4IE2 - chains A and B of the 3 polymer chains in the assembly; structure by X-ray diffraction, 2.21 A resolution.

== Chain A (and B) ==
Name: Arginase-2, mitochondrial
Organism: Homo sapiens
Notes: EC 3.5.3.1; chain B of this document is another copy of the same molecule, construct and numbering; everything in this record applies to it too
Reference sequence: P78540 (ARGI2_HUMAN); residue numbers follow UniProt; this construct covers 24-329
Sequence (306 residues; each row starts with the number of its first residue):
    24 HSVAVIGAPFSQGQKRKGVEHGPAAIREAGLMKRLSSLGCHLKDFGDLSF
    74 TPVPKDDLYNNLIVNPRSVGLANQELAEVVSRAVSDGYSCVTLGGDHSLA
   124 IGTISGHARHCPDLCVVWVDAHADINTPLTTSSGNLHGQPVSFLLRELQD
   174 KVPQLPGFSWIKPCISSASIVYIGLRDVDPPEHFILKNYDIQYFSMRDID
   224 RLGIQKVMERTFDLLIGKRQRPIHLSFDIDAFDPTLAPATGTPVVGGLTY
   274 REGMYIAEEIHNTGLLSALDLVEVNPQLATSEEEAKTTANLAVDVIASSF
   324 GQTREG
Metal / ion sites: Mn2+ site 1: His120, Asp143, Asp147, Asp251 (together with 1EC); Mn2+ site 2: Asp143, His145, Asp251, Asp253 (together with 1EC)
Small-molecule neighbours:
  - 1EC ([(5R)-5-amino-5-carboxy-8-hydroxyoctyl](trihydroxy)borate(1-)): His120, Asp143, His145, Asp147, Asn149, Thr154, Ser155, Ser156, Asn158, His160, Gly161, Asp202, Glu205, Asp251, Asp253, Thr265, Glu296
  - benzamidine (BEN): Asn83, Asn84, Leu85
UniProt features mapped onto this chain:
  - binding site (Mn(2+)): His120, Asp143, His145, Asp147, Asp251, Asp253
  - binding site (substrate): His145 to Asn149, Ser156 to Asn158, Asp202, Thr265, Glu296

== Interface between chain A and chain B ==
Residue-residue contacts (25):
  Gln228(A) - Arg224(B)
  Tyr273(A) - Val268(B)
  Tyr273(A) - Gly269(B)
  Arg274(A) - Met219(B)
  Arg274(A) - Ile222(B)
  Arg274(A) - Asp223(B)  salt bridge
  Arg274(A) - Gly269(B)
  Arg274(A) - Gly270(B)  hydrogen bond (side chain-backbone)
  Arg274(A) - Glu275(B)  salt bridge
  Tyr278(A) - Arg220(B)
  Tyr278(A) - Arg224(B)  hydrogen bond
  Glu281(A) - Arg220(B)  salt bridge
  Glu282(A) - Arg220(B)  salt bridge
  Asn285(A) - Arg220(B)
  Arg327(A) - Leu198(B)
  Arg327(A) - Arg199(B)
  Arg327(A) - Asp200(B)
  Arg327(A) - Met219(B)
  Arg327(A) - Arg220(B)
  Arg327(A) - Asp223(B)  salt bridge
  Glu328(A) - Val201(B)
  Glu328(A) - His206(B)  salt bridge
  Glu328(A) - Tyr216(B)  hydrogen bond
  Gly329(A) - Val201(B)
  Gly329(A) - His206(B)
Interface residues without a listed pair, chain A (11 interface residues in all): Asp317
Interface residues without a listed pair, chain B (20 interface residues in all): Pro203, Lys210, Ser218, Leu271, Thr272

== Overview ==
The interface between chain A and chain B involves 11 residues on one side and 20 on the other, with 3
hydrogen bonds and 6 salt bridges. Among the polar pairs are Arg274(A)-Asp223(B), Arg274(A)-Glu275(B) and
Glu281(A)-Arg220(B). Ligands of chain A: benzamidine and compound 1EC.
Chain A and chain B are both Arginase-2, mitochondrial (Homo sapiens); the structure, Crystal structure of
human Arginase-2 complexed with inhibitor 1h, was determined by X-ray diffraction together with 4IE1 and 4IE3
from the same study.
